Entry 7TZV (X-ray diffraction, 1.65 A resolution); this record covers chains A and M.

== Chain A (and M) ==
Name: WYL domain-containing protein
Organism: Caulobacter vibrioides
Notes: chain M of this document is another copy of the same molecule, construct and numbering; everything in this record applies to it too
UniProtKB: Q9A999 (Q9A999_CAUVC); residues 134-327 here correspond to UniProt positions 138-331 (UniProt number = residue number + 4)
Chain sequence (198 residues; row label = number of the first residue in the row):
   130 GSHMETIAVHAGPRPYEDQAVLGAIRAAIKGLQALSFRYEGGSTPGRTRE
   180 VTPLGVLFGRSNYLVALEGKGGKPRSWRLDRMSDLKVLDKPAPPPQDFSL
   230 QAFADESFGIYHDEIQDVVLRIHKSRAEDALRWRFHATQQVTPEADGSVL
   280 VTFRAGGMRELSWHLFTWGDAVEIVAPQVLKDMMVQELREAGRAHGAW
Unresolved in the structure: 130-134 (chain M: 130-135)
Differences from the reference sequence: expression tag (130-133)
What the authors report for this chain:
  - binding site for the 9-nt DNA strand: Tyr168, Ser172, Arg178, Tyr192, Glu197, Lys202, Arg204, Trp206, Tyr240, His241, Arg288
  - mutagenesis - Y168A (10-fold): decreased binding to the 9-nt DNA strand
  - mutagenesis - Y168A/R178A/Y192A/R204A, R176A/R178A: abolished binding to the 9-nt DNA strand
  - mutagenesis - Y168A (Kd of 22.3 nM +/- 7 nM), R176A/R178A: decreased binding to DNA operator
  - mutagenesis - Y168A/R178A/Y192A/R204A: abolished binding to operator site
  - mutagenesis - Y192A, R207A, Y240A: decreased signaling
  - mutagenesis - Y168A, R176A/R178A: abolished signaling

== Interface between chain A and chain M ==
Residue-residue contacts (109; chain A residue first):
  Thr135(A) - Leu229(M)
  Ile136(A) - Ile158(M)  hydrophobic
  Ile136(A) - Gly184(M)
  Ile136(A) - Val185(M)  hydrogen bond (backbone-backbone)
  Ile136(A) - Leu229(M)
  Ala137(A) - Val185(M)
  Ala137(A) - Leu229(M)
  Val138(A) - Val185(M)  hydrogen bond (backbone-backbone)
  Val138(A) - Leu186(M)
  Val138(A) - Phe187(M)  hydrogen bond (backbone-backbone)
  Val138(A) - Leu229(M)  hydrophobic
  Val138(A) - Gln230(M)
  Val138(A) - Ala233(M)  hydrophobic
  His139(A) - His139(M)  hydrogen bond
  His139(A) - Phe187(M)
  Ala140(A) - Phe187(M)  hydrogen bond (backbone-backbone)
  Ala140(A) - Gly238(M)
  Ala140(A) - Ile239(M)  hydrophobic
  Gly141(A) - Phe237(M)
  Pro142(A) - Phe237(M)  hydrophobic
  Pro142(A) - Trp262(M)
  Pro142(A) - Arg263(M)
  Pro142(A) - Phe264(M)
  Pro142(A) - His293(M)
  Arg143(A) - Trp262(M)
  Arg143(A) - Arg263(M)  hydrogen bond (backbone-backbone)
  Pro144(A) - Arg261(M)
  Pro144(A) - Trp262(M)
  Tyr145(A) - Leu260(M)
  Tyr145(A) - Arg261(M)  hydrogen bond (backbone-backbone)
  Tyr145(A) - Trp262(M)
  Tyr145(A) - Arg263(M)
  Tyr145(A) - Gln268(M)
  Gly184(A) - Ile136(M)
  Val185(A) - Ile136(M)  hydrogen bond (backbone-backbone)
  Val185(A) - Ala137(M)
  Val185(A) - Val138(M)  hydrogen bond (backbone-backbone)
  Leu186(A) - Val138(M)
  Phe187(A) - Ala137(M)  hydrophobic
  Phe187(A) - Val138(M)  hydrogen bond (backbone-backbone)
  Phe187(A) - His139(M)
  Phe187(A) - Ala140(M)  hydrogen bond (backbone-backbone)
  Arg189(A) - Trp262(M)
  Leu229(A) - Ile136(M)
  Leu229(A) - Ala137(M)
  Leu229(A) - Val138(M)  hydrophobic
  Gln230(A) - Val138(M)
  Gln230(A) - Arg143(M)  hydrogen bond
  Ala233(A) - Val138(M)  hydrophobic
  Glu257(A) - Arg207(M)  salt bridge
  Glu257(A) - Asp209(M)
  Glu257(A) - Arg210(M)  salt bridge
  Asp258(A) - Arg207(M)  salt bridge
  Arg261(A) - Pro144(M)
  Arg261(A) - Tyr145(M)  hydrogen bond (backbone-backbone)
  Arg261(A) - Ser190(M)
  Arg261(A) - Arg207(M)
  Arg261(A) - Asp209(M)  salt bridge
  Trp262(A) - Pro142(M)
  Trp262(A) - Arg143(M)
  Trp262(A) - Pro144(M)
  Trp262(A) - Tyr145(M)
  Trp262(A) - Arg189(M)
  Arg263(A) - Pro142(M)
  Arg263(A) - Arg143(M)  hydrogen bond (backbone-backbone)
  Arg263(A) - Tyr145(M)
  Phe264(A) - Pro142(M)
  Gln268(A) - Tyr145(M)  hydrogen bond
  Trp292(A) - Phe295(M)
  Trp292(A) - Thr296(M)
  His293(A) - Pro142(M)
  Phe295(A) - Ser291(M)
  Phe295(A) - Trp292(M)
  Phe295(A) - Phe295(M)  hydrophobic
  Phe295(A) - Glu316(M)
  Phe295(A) - Leu317(M)
  Phe295(A) - Ala320(M)  hydrophobic
  Thr296(A) - Arg189(M)
  Thr296(A) - Trp292(M)
  Gly298(A) - Glu319(M)
  Asp299(A) - Glu319(M)  hydrogen bond (backbone-side chain)
  Asp299(A) - Ala323(M)
  Val301(A) - His324(M)
  Ile303(A) - His324(M)
  Met313(A) - His324(M)
  Val314(A) - His324(M)
  Val314(A) - Ala326(M)  hydrophobic
  Glu316(A) - Phe295(M)
  Leu317(A) - Phe295(M)  hydrophobic
  Leu317(A) - Ala320(M)  hydrophobic
  Leu317(A) - Gly321(M)
  Leu317(A) - His324(M)
  Leu317(A) - Ala326(M)  hydrophobic
  Leu317(A) - Trp327(M)
  Arg318(A) - Ala326(M)  hydrogen bond (side chain-backbone)
  Glu319(A) - Asp299(M)
  Ala320(A) - Phe295(M)  hydrophobic
  Ala320(A) - Leu317(M)  hydrophobic
  Gly321(A) - Leu317(M)
  Ala323(A) - Asp299(M)
  His324(A) - Val301(M)
  His324(A) - Ile303(M)
  His324(A) - Met313(M)
  His324(A) - Val314(M)
  His324(A) - Leu317(M)
  Gly325(A) - Arg318(M)
  Ala326(A) - Leu317(M)  hydrophobic
  Ala326(A) - Arg318(M)  hydrogen bond (backbone-side chain)
  Trp327(A) - Trp327(M)
Other interface residues (no listed pair), chain A (49 interface residues in all): Ile158, Ser291
Other interface residues (no listed pair), chain M (55 interface residues in all): Arg155, Arg255, Gly298, Gly325

== Summary ==
49 residues of chain A and 55 residues of chain M are in contact; the contacts include 18 hydrogen bonds and 4
salt bridges. Polar contacts include Glu257(A)-Arg207(M), Glu257(A)-Arg210(M) and Asp258(A)-Arg207(M). From
the paper: a binding site for the 9-nt DNA strand at Tyr168(A), Ser172(A) and Arg178(A) among others; Y192A,
R207A and Y240A of chain A reduce signaling; 6 substitutions were tested in all.
Chain A and chain M are both WYL domain-containing protein (Caulobacter vibrioides); the structure, Structure
of DriD C-domain bound to 9mer ssDNA, was determined by X-ray diffraction together with 7U02 from the same
study.
